PDB entry 9D0T | electron microscopy, 2.84 A resolution | chains A and P of the 12 polymer chains in the assembly

== Chain A ==
Molecule: Proteasome subunit alpha type-1
Source organism: Saccharomyces cerevisiae
UniProtKB: P21243 (PSA1_YEAST); residues 1-252 here = UniProt positions 1-252
Sequence (252 residues; each row starts with the number of its first residue):
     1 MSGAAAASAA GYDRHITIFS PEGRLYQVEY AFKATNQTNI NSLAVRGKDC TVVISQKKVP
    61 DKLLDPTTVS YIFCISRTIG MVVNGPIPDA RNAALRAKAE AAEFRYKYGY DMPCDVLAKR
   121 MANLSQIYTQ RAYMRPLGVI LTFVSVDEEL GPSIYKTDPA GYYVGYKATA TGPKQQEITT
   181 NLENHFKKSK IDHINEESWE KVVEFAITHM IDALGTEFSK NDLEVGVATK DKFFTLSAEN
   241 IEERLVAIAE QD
Disordered / not traced: 1-8

== Chain P ==
Molecule: Proteasome maturation factor UMP1, Myosin light chain kinase 2, skeletal/cardiac muscle
Source organism: Saccharomyces cerevisiae
Notes: EC 2.7.11.18
UniProtKB: chimeric construct of P38293, A4IFM7: residues 1-148 from P38293 (UMP1_YEAST) positions 1-148 (same numbers); residues 160-185 from A4IFM7 positions 593-618 (UniProt number = residue number + 433)
Sequence (200 residues; row label = number of the first residue in the row):
     1 MNIVPQDTFK SQVSTDQDKS VLSSAVPSLP DTLRQQEGGA VPLSTQLNDR HPLESTLKNW
    61 ETTQRQRQME QYRQIFGIAE PMKRTMEMEI VNRTDFNPLS TNGSIHRDIL LNKECSIDWE
   121 DVYPGTGLQA STMVGDDVHS KIEKQLGIGR RIPGLINPWK RRWKKNFIAV SAANRFKKIS
   181 SSGALDYDIP TTASENLYFQ
Disordered / not traced: 1-47, 126-136, 149-200
Sequence notes: linker (149-159); expression tag (186-200)
Swiss-Prot annotation at these positions:
  - region: Ile168 to Ser180 (Calmodulin-binding)
Reported in the primary citation:
  - mutagenesis - E89A/R93A: unchanged binding to Pba1

== How chain A and chain P interact ==
Pairs across the interface (31; chain A residue first):
  Asn92(A) - Lys83(P)  hydrogen bond
  Leu95(A) - Phe76(P)  hydrophobic
  Leu95(A) - Glu80(P)
  Arg96(A) - Arg84(P)
  Arg96(A) - Glu87(P)  salt bridge
  Ala99(A) - Phe76(P)  hydrophobic
  Ala99(A) - Arg84(P)
  Glu103(A) - Tyr72(P)
  Lys107(A) - Asn112(P)
  Arg120(A) - Ile109(P)  hydrogen bond (side chain-backbone)
  Arg120(A) - Leu110(P)
  Arg120(A) - Asn112(P)
  Arg120(A) - Glu114(P)  salt bridge
  Asn123(A) - Ile109(P)
  Asn123(A) - Glu114(P)  hydrogen bond
  Gln126(A) - His106(P)
  Ile127(A) - His106(P)
  Ile127(A) - Ile109(P)  hydrophobic
  Ile127(A) - Leu110(P)  hydrophobic
  Tyr128(A) - Glu87(P)  hydrogen bond
  Gln130(A) - His106(P)  hydrogen bond
  Arg131(A) - Val91(P)  hydrogen bond (side chain-backbone)
  Arg131(A) - Thr94(P)
  Arg131(A) - Asp95(P)  salt bridge
  Arg131(A) - Ser104(P)
  Arg131(A) - His106(P)
  Tyr133(A) - Ile90(P)  hydrophobic
  Tyr133(A) - Thr94(P)
  Met134(A) - Glu87(P)
  Met134(A) - Ile90(P)  hydrophobic
  Met134(A) - Val91(P)  hydrophobic
Other interface residues (no listed pair), chain A (16 interface residues in all): Leu124
Other interface residues (no listed pair), chain P (18 interface residues in all): Leu111, Ser116

== Overview ==
The interface between chain A and chain P involves 16 residues on one side and 18 on the other; the contacts
include 6 hydrogen bonds and 3 salt bridges. Polar pairs include Arg96(A)-Glu87(P), Arg120(A)-Glu114(P) and
Arg131(A)-Asp95(P). The paper reports that E89A/R93A of chain P leave binding to Pba1 unchanged.
Here chain A is Proteasome subunit alpha type-1 and chain P is Proteasome maturation factor UMP1, Myosin light
chain kinase 2, skeletal/cardiac muscle, both from Saccharomyces cerevisiae. Entry 9D0T (Proteasome core
particle assembly intermediate Blm10:13S purified from Saccharomyces cerevisiae) was determined by electron
microscopy.
